3H4H - chains B and C of the 3 polymer chains in the assembly; structure by X-ray diffraction, 1.60 A resolution.

# Chain B (and C)
Molecule: Copper-containing nitrite reductase
Organism: Alcaligenes faecalis
Notes: EC 1.7.2.1; chain C of this document is another copy of the same molecule, construct and numbering; everything in this record applies to it too
UniProt: P38501 (NIR_ALCFA); residues 5-339 here correspond to UniProt positions 41-375 (UniProt number = residue number + 36)
Sequence (335 residues; numbered 5 to 339; the number before each row is that of its first residue):
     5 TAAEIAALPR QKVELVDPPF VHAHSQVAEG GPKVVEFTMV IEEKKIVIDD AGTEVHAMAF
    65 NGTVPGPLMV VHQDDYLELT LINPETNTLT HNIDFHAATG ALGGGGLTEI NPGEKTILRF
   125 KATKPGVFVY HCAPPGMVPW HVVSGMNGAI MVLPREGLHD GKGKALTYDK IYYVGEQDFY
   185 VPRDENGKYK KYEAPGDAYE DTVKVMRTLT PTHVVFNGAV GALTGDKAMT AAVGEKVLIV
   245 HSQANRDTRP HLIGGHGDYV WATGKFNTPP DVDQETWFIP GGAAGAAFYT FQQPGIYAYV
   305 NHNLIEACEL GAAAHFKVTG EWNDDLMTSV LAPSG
Construct notes: engineered mutation Thr-94 (Met130 in P38501), Cys-312 (Phe348 in P38501)
Modified residues: Cys-312 (3-sulfinoalanine; CSD)
Metal / ion sites: Cu ion site 1: His-95, Cys-136, His-145, Met-150; Cu ion site 2: His-100, His-135 (shared with His-306(C) of chain C); Cu ion site 3: His-306 (shared with 2 residues of chain A)
Swiss-Prot annotation at these positions:
  - binding site (Cu cation): His-95, His-100, His-135, Cys-136, His-145, Met-150, His-306
What the authors report for this chain:
  - mutagenesis - N96S, F312C: increased catalytic activity
  - mutagenesis - F312C: decreased catalytic activity
  - mutagenesis - M94T: decreased catalytic activity on dioxygen
  - mutagenesis - F312C: decreased catalytic activity on pseudoazurin/nitrite
  - catalytic residues: Asp-98 (citing earlier work)
  - mutagenesis - D98N: unchanged catalytic activity on o-dianisidine
  - mutagenesis - D98N: decreased catalytic activity on pseudoazurin

# Chain B / chain C interface
Pairs across the interface (115; chain B residue first):
  Ile-9(B) / Asp-329(C)
  Tyr-80(B) / Asp-329(C)  hydrogen bond
  Glu-82(B) / Val-334(C)
  Asp-98(B) / Ile-257(C)
  His-100(B) / His-255(C)
  His-100(B) / His-260(C)  hydrogen bond (backbone-side chain)
  His-100(B) / Glu-279(C)  salt bridge
  His-100(B) / His-306(C)  hydrogen bond
  Ala-101(B) / His-260(C)
  Ala-102(B) / Gly-258(C)
  Ala-102(B) / His-260(C)
  Ala-102(B) / Met-331(C)  hydrophobic
  Thr-103(B) / Gly-258(C)
  Thr-103(B) / His-260(C)
  Thr-103(B) / Tyr-293(C)
  Thr-103(B) / Gln-296(C)
  Thr-103(B) / Gln-297(C)  hydrogen bond (backbone-side chain)
  Thr-103(B) / Met-331(C)
  Gly-104(B) / Gly-258(C)  hydrogen bond (backbone-backbone)
  Gly-104(B) / Gln-297(C)
  Gly-104(B) / Trp-326(C)
  Gly-104(B) / Met-331(C)
  Ala-105(B) / Trp-326(C)  hydrophobic
  Ala-105(B) / Met-331(C)  hydrophobic
  Leu-106(B) / Ile-257(C)
  Leu-106(B) / Gly-258(C)
  Leu-106(B) / Ile-300(C)
  Leu-106(B) / Tyr-301(C)  hydrophobic
  Leu-106(B) / Ala-302(C)
  Gly-107(B) / Gly-258(C)
  Gly-107(B) / Met-331(C)
  Gly-108(B) / Met-331(C)
  Leu-111(B) / Met-331(C)  hydrophobic
  Leu-111(B) / Ser-333(C)
  Leu-111(B) / Pro-337(C)
  Glu-113(B) / Pro-337(C)
  Ile-114(B) / Pro-337(C)  hydrophobic
  Gly-117(B) / Gly-339(C)
  Glu-118(B) / Pro-337(C)
  Glu-118(B) / Ser-338(C)
  Lys-119(B) / Leu-335(C)
  Lys-119(B) / Ala-336(C)
  Lys-119(B) / Pro-337(C)
  Lys-119(B) / Ser-338(C)  hydrogen bond (backbone-backbone)
  Thr-120(B) / Leu-335(C)  hydrogen bond (side chain-backbone)
  Thr-120(B) / Ala-336(C)
  Thr-120(B) / Pro-337(C)
  Ile-121(B) / Ser-333(C)
  Ile-121(B) / Val-334(C)  hydrogen bond (backbone-backbone)
  Ile-121(B) / Leu-335(C)  hydrogen bond (backbone-backbone)
  Leu-122(B) / Met-331(C)  hydrophobic
  Leu-122(B) / Thr-332(C)
  Arg-123(B) / Asp-328(C)  hydrogen bond (side chain-backbone)
  Arg-123(B) / Met-331(C)
  Arg-123(B) / Thr-332(C)  hydrogen bond (backbone-backbone)
  Arg-123(B) / Val-334(C)
  Phe-124(B) / Leu-330(C)
  Lys-125(B) / Asp-329(C)  salt bridge
  Lys-125(B) / Leu-330(C)  hydrogen bond (backbone-backbone)
  Thr-127(B) / Leu-330(C)
  Lys-128(B) / His-260(C)
  Lys-128(B) / Asp-262(C)  salt bridge
  Lys-128(B) / Asp-277(C)  salt bridge
  Pro-129(B) / Asp-277(C)
  Val-131(B) / Glu-279(C)
  Phe-132(B) / Glu-279(C)
  Val-133(B) / Glu-279(C)  hydrogen bond (backbone-side chain)
  His-135(B) / His-306(C)  hydrogen bond
  His-135(B) / Leu-308(C)
  Val-142(B) / Leu-308(C)  hydrophobic
  Pro-143(B) / Leu-308(C)
  Pro-143(B) / Ile-309(C)
  Pro-143(B) / Cys-312(C)
  Pro-143(B) / Glu-313(C)
  Val-146(B) / Leu-308(C)  hydrophobic
  Tyr-184(B) / Ile-309(C)
  Val-207(B) / Glu-313(C)
  Met-210(B) / Ile-309(C)
  Arg-211(B) / Thr-214(C)
  Arg-211(B) / Glu-313(C)  salt bridge
  Arg-211(B) / Leu-314(C)
  Thr-212(B) / Thr-214(C)
  Leu-213(B) / Arg-250(C)
  Leu-213(B) / Ile-309(C)  hydrophobic
  Leu-213(B) / Glu-310(C)
  Leu-213(B) / Leu-314(C)  hydrophobic
  Ala-248(B) / His-306(C)  hydrogen bond (backbone-side chain)
  Asn-249(B) / His-306(C)
  Asn-249(B) / Asn-307(C)
  Asn-249(B) / Leu-308(C)  hydrogen bond (side chain-backbone)
  Asn-249(B) / Ile-309(C)
  Asp-251(B) / Arg-253(C)  salt bridge
  Asp-251(B) / Phe-282(C)
  Thr-267(B) / Asp-275(C)
  Thr-267(B) / Gln-278(C)  hydrogen bond
  Lys-269(B) / Val-276(C)
  Lys-269(B) / Asp-277(C)
  Lys-269(B) / Gln-278(C)
  Lys-269(B) / Glu-279(C)  salt bridge
  Asn-271(B) / Val-276(C)
  Asn-271(B) / Asp-277(C)  hydrogen bond
  Thr-272(B) / Asp-275(C)
  Thr-272(B) / Val-276(C)  hydrogen bond (side chain-backbone)
  Thr-272(B) / Gln-278(C)
  Phe-282(B) / Phe-282(C)  hydrophobic
  Pro-284(B) / Thr-280(C)
  Pro-284(B) / Phe-282(C)  hydrophobic
  Gly-285(B) / Arg-253(C)
  Gly-285(B) / Thr-280(C)
  Gly-285(B) / His-306(C)
  Gly-286(B) / Glu-279(C)
  Gly-286(B) / Thr-280(C)  hydrogen bond (backbone-side chain)
  Gly-286(B) / His-306(C)
  Ala-287(B) / Glu-279(C)
  Ala-288(B) / Glu-279(C)  hydrogen bond (backbone-side chain)
Other interface residues (no listed pair), chain B (55 interface residues in all): Thr-112
Other interface residues (no listed pair), chain C (44 interface residues in all): Pro-215, Thr-216

# Summary
55 residues of chain B and 44 residues of chain C are in contact; the contacts include 21 hydrogen bonds and 7
salt bridges. Among the polar pairs are His-100(B)/Glu-279(C), Lys-125(B)/Asp-329(C) and
Lys-128(B)/Asp-262(C). The paper reports the catalytic residue Asp-98(B); N96S and F312C of chain B increase
catalytic activity; 4 substitutions were tested in all.
Chain B and chain C are both Copper-containing nitrite reductase (Alcaligenes faecalis); the structure,
Met94Thr/Phe312Cys variant of nitrite reductase from Alcaligenes faecalis, was determined by X-ray diffraction
(same publication as 3H4F and 3H56).
